PDB entry 3OIF | X-ray diffraction, 2.60 A resolution | chains A and D of the 4 polymer chains in the assembly

[Chain A (and D)]
Name: Enoyl-[acyl-carrier-protein] reductase [NADH]
Source organism: Bacillus subtilis
Notes: EC 1.3.1.9; chain D of this document is another copy of the same molecule, construct and numbering; everything in this record applies to it too
Reference sequence: P54616 (FABI_BACSU); numbering as in UniProt (aligned over 1-258)
Sequence (266 residues; numbered 1 to 266; the number before each row is that of its first residue):
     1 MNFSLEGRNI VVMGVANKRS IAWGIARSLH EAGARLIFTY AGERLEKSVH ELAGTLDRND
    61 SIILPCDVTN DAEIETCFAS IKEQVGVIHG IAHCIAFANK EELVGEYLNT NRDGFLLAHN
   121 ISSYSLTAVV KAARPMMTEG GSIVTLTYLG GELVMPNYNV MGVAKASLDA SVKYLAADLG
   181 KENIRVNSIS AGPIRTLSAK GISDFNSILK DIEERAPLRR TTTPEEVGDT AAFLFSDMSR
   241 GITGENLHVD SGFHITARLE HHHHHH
Disordered / not traced: 259-266 (chain D: 202, 259-266)
Construct notes: expression tag (259-266)
Swiss-Prot annotation at these positions:
  - active site (Proton acceptor): Tyr148, Tyr158
  - binding site (NAD(+)): Gly14, Ser20, Ile21, Asp67, Val68, Ile95, Lys165, Ile194 to Ser198
  - binding site (substrate): Ala98
  - site: Asn206 (Involved in acyl-ACP binding)
Small-molecule neighbours:
  - NAD (nicotinamide-adenine-dinucleotide): Gly14, Val15, Ala16, Asn17, Ser20, Ile21, Ala41, Leu45, Cys66, Asp67, Val68, Thr69, Cys94, Ile95, Ala96, Phe97, Ile121, Leu146, Thr147, Tyr148, Tyr158, Lys165, Ala191, Gly192, Pro193, Ile194, Thr196, Leu197, Ser198, Phe205
  - triclosan (TCL): Ala96, Phe97, Ala98, Leu103, Tyr148, Tyr158, Met161, Lys165, Pro193, Ser198, Ala199, Ile202, Phe205

[How chain A and chain D interact]
Pairs across the interface (88; chain A residue first):
  Val68(A) - Arg112(D)  hydrogen bond (backbone-side chain)
  Thr69(A) - Arg112(D)
  Asn70(A) - Arg112(D)
  Asp71(A) - Arg112(D)  salt bridge
  Ile74(A) - Arg112(D)
  Glu106(A) - Arg134(D)  salt bridge
  Glu106(A) - Asp178(D)
  Glu106(A) - Lys181(D)  salt bridge
  Tyr107(A) - Thr127(D)  hydrogen bond
  Tyr107(A) - Ser171(D)
  Tyr107(A) - Tyr174(D)  hydrophobic
  Tyr107(A) - Leu175(D)  hydrophobic
  Tyr107(A) - Asp178(D)  hydrogen bond (backbone-side chain)
  Leu108(A) - Thr127(D)
  Leu108(A) - Lys131(D)
  Leu108(A) - Arg134(D)
  Leu108(A) - Leu175(D)  hydrophobic
  Leu108(A) - Asp178(D)  hydrogen bond (backbone-side chain)
  Leu108(A) - Leu179(D)  hydrophobic
  Thr110(A) - Lys131(D)  hydrogen bond (backbone-side chain)
  Asn111(A) - Tyr124(D)
  Asn111(A) - Lys131(D)
  Arg112(A) - Val68(D)  hydrogen bond (side chain-backbone)
  Arg112(A) - Thr69(D)
  Arg112(A) - Asn70(D)
  Arg112(A) - Asp71(D)  salt bridge
  Arg112(A) - Asn120(D)  hydrogen bond
  Arg112(A) - Tyr124(D)  hydrogen bond (backbone-side chain)
  Phe115(A) - His119(D)
  Phe115(A) - Ser123(D)
  Phe115(A) - Tyr124(D)  hydrophobic
  Phe115(A) - Ser167(D)
  Leu116(A) - Leu116(D)
  Leu116(A) - Asn120(D)
  His119(A) - Phe115(D)
  His119(A) - His119(D)
  His119(A) - Ser167(D)  hydrogen bond
  Asn120(A) - Arg112(D)  hydrogen bond
  Asn120(A) - Leu116(D)
  Ser123(A) - Phe115(D)
  Tyr124(A) - Asn111(D)
  Tyr124(A) - Arg112(D)  hydrogen bond (side chain-backbone)
  Tyr124(A) - Phe115(D)  hydrophobic
  Thr127(A) - Tyr107(D)  hydrogen bond
  Val130(A) - Leu108(D)  hydrophobic
  Lys131(A) - Leu108(D)  hydrogen bond (side chain-backbone)
  Lys131(A) - Thr110(D)  hydrogen bond (side chain-backbone)
  Arg134(A) - Glu106(D)  salt bridge
  Arg134(A) - Leu108(D)
  Gly150(A) - Tyr174(D)  hydrogen bond (backbone-side chain)
  Glu152(A) - Lys173(D)
  Leu153(A) - Tyr174(D)  hydrogen bond (backbone-side chain)
  Val154(A) - Lys173(D)
  Val154(A) - Tyr174(D)  hydrophobic
  Val154(A) - Ala177(D)  hydrophobic
  Met155(A) - Tyr174(D)  hydrogen bond (backbone-side chain)
  Tyr158(A) - Tyr174(D)
  Asn159(A) - Tyr174(D)
  Val163(A) - Ser167(D)
  Val163(A) - Ser171(D)
  Val163(A) - Tyr174(D)  hydrophobic
  Ala166(A) - Ala166(D)
  Ala166(A) - Ala170(D)  hydrophobic
  Ser167(A) - Phe115(D)
  Ser167(A) - His119(D)  hydrogen bond
  Ser167(A) - Val163(D)
  Ala170(A) - Val163(D)  hydrophobic
  Ala170(A) - Ala166(D)  hydrophobic
  Ser171(A) - Val163(D)
  Lys173(A) - Glu152(D)  hydrogen bond (side chain-backbone)
  Lys173(A) - Val154(D)
  Tyr174(A) - Tyr107(D)  hydrophobic
  Tyr174(A) - Gly150(D)  hydrogen bond (side chain-backbone)
  Tyr174(A) - Leu153(D)  hydrogen bond (side chain-backbone)
  Tyr174(A) - Val154(D)  hydrophobic
  Tyr174(A) - Met155(D)  hydrogen bond (side chain-backbone)
  Tyr174(A) - Tyr158(D)
  Tyr174(A) - Asn159(D)
  Tyr174(A) - Gly162(D)
  Tyr174(A) - Val163(D)  hydrophobic
  Leu175(A) - Tyr107(D)  hydrophobic
  Leu175(A) - Leu108(D)  hydrophobic
  Ala177(A) - Val154(D)  hydrophobic
  Asp178(A) - Glu106(D)
  Asp178(A) - Tyr107(D)  hydrogen bond (side chain-backbone)
  Asp178(A) - Leu108(D)  hydrogen bond (side chain-backbone)
  Leu179(A) - Leu108(D)  hydrophobic
  Lys181(A) - Glu106(D)  salt bridge
Also at the interface, not in a pair above, chain A (42 interface residues in all): Ala128, Gly162
Also at the interface, not in a pair above, chain D (40 interface residues in all): Asn109

[In short]
Chain A and chain D form an interface of 42 and 40 residues respectively, with 24 hydrogen bonds and 6 salt
bridges. Polar pairs include Asp71(A)-Arg112(D), Glu106(A)-Arg134(D) and Glu106(A)-Lys181(D). Ligands of chain
A: NAD and triclosan.
Both chains are Enoyl-[acyl-carrier-protein] reductase [NADH] (Bacillus subtilis). Entry 3OIF (Crystal
Structure of Enoyl-ACP Reductases I (FabI) from B. subtilis (complex with NAD and TCL)) was determined by
X-ray diffraction together with 3OIC, 3OID and 3OIG from the same study.
